PDB entry 6GU7 | X-ray diffraction, 2.75 A resolution | chains A and B

[Chain A]
Molecule: Cyclin-dependent kinase 1
Source organism: Homo sapiens
Notes: EC 2.7.11.22, 2.7.11.23
Reference sequence: P06493 (CDK1_HUMAN); residues 1-297 here = UniProt positions 1-297
Chain sequence (302 residues; numbered -4 to 297; the number before each row is that of its first residue; numbers below 1 keep their minus sign (Gly-4 is residue -4)):
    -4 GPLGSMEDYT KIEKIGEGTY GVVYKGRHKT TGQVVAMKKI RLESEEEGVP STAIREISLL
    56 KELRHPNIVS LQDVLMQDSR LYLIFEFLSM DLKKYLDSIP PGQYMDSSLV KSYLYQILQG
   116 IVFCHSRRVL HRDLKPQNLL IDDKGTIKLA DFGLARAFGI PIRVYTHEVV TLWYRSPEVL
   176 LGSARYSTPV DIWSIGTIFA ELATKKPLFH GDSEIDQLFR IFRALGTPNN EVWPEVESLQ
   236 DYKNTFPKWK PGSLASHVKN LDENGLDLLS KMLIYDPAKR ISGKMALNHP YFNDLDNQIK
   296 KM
Not modelled in the structure: -4 to 0, 156-164, 294-297
Differences from the reference sequence: expression tag (-4 to 0)
Curated features (UniProtKB/Swiss-Prot):
  - active site: Asp128 (Proton acceptor)
  - binding site (ATP): Ile10 to Val18, Lys33
  - modified residue: Met1 (N-acetylmethionine), Tyr4 (Phosphotyrosine), Lys6 (N6-acetyllysine), Lys9 (N6-acetyllysine), Thr14 (Phosphothreonine), Tyr15 (Phosphotyrosine), Tyr19 (Phosphotyrosine), Ser39 (Phosphoserine), Tyr77 (Phosphotyrosine), Thr141 (Phosphothreonine), Thr161 (Phosphothreonine), Ser178 (Phosphoserine), Thr222 (Phosphothreonine), Lys245 (N6-succinyllysine), Ser248 (Phosphoserine)
  - cross-link (Glycyl lysine isopeptide (Lys-Gly)): Lys6 (interchain with G-Cter in SUMO2), Lys9 (interchain with G-Cter in SUMO2), Lys20 (interchain with G-Cter in SUMO2), Lys139 (interchain with G-Cter in SUMO2)
  - mutagenesis: Tyr4 (Y4D/E: Constitutive polyubiquitination), Thr14 to Tyr15 (Abnormal cell cycle exhibiting only M-phase without completing either karyokinesis or cytokinesis)
Small-molecule neighbours: FB8 (4-(2-methyl-3-propan-2-yl-imidazol-4-yl)-N-(4-methylsulfonylphenyl)pyrimidin-2-amine): Ile10, Gly13, Val18, Ala31, Lys33, Val64, Phe80, Glu81, Phe82, Leu83, Ser84, Met85, Asp86, Lys89, Gln132, Leu135, Ala145, Asp146
Reported in the primary citation:
  - binding site for FB8: Ile10, Ala31, Phe80, Leu83, Lys89, Leu135
  - conformationally variable residues: Leu55
  - post-translational modification sites: Thr161 (citing earlier work)

[Chain B]
Molecule: Cyclin-dependent kinases regulatory subunit 2
Source organism: Homo sapiens
Reference sequence: P33552 (CKS2_HUMAN); numbering as in UniProt (aligned over 1-79)
Chain sequence (84 residues; row label = number of the first residue in the row; numbers below 1 keep their minus sign (Gly-4 is residue -4)):
    -4 GPLGSMAHKQ IYYSDKYFDE HYEYRHVMLP RELSKQVPKT HLMSEEEWRR LGVQQSLGWV
    56 HYMIHEPEPH ILLFRRPLPK DQQK
Not modelled in the structure: -4 to 4, 76-79
Differences from the reference sequence: expression tag (-4 to 0)
Curated features (UniProtKB/Swiss-Prot):
  - modified residue: Lys4 (N6-acetyllysine)

[How chain A and chain B interact]
Contacting residue pairs (26; chain A residue first):
  Asp207(A) with Tyr7(B); His21(B), salt bridge
  Ser208(A) with Glu63(B); Ile66(B)
  Glu209(A) with His60(B); Pro62(B); Glu63(B), hydrogen bond (backbone-side chain)
  Ile210(A) with Glu63(B), hydrogen bond (backbone-side chain); Leu68(B), hydrophobic
  Asp211(A) with His21(B), salt bridge
  Phe214(A) with Tyr12(B); Tyr57(B); Leu68(B), hydrophobic
  Gln235(A) with Glu61(B)
  Asp236(A) with His60(B); Glu61(B)
  Lys238(A) with Met58(B); Ile59(B), hydrogen bond (side chain-backbone); Glu61(B), salt bridge
  Thr240(A) with Tyr57(B); Met58(B); Arg70(B)
  Pro242(A) with Asp14(B); Tyr19(B)
  Lys243(A) with Asp14(B), hydrogen bond (backbone-side chain)
  Trp244(A) with Phe13(B), hydrogen bond (side chain-backbone)
Also at the interface, not in a pair above, chain A (18 interface residues in all): Leu175, Leu213, Arg218, Phe241, Lys245
Also at the interface, not in a pair above, chain B (18 interface residues in all): Glu15, Met23

[Overview]
The chain A/chain B interface involves 18 residues from each chain; the contacts include 5 hydrogen bonds and
3 salt bridges. Among the polar pairs are Asp207(A)-His21(B), Asp211(A)-His21(B) and Lys238(A)-Glu61(B). Bound
to chain A: compound FB8. The paper reports a binding site for FB8 at Ile10(A), Ala31(A) and Phe80(A) among
others; a modification site at Thr161(A).
Chain A is Cyclin-dependent kinase 1 and chain B is Cyclin-dependent kinases regulatory subunit 2, both from
Homo sapiens; the structure, CDK1/Cks2 in complex with AZD5438, was determined by X-ray diffraction (same
publication as 6GU2, 6GU3, 6GU4, 6GU6, 6GUB, 6GUC, 6GUE and 6GUF).
